6N38 - chains A and D of the 11 polymer chains in the assembly; structure by electron microscopy, 3.70 A resolution.

== Chain A (and D) ==
Name: Putative type VI secretion protein
From: Escherichia coli O44:H18 (strain 042 / EAEC)
Notes: fragment: neck and shoulder domains; chain D of this document is another copy of the same molecule, construct and numbering; everything in this record applies to it too
Reference sequence: D3GU39 (D3GU39_ECO44); residue numbers follow UniProt; this construct covers 1-316
Amino-acid sequence (322 residues; row label = number of the first residue in the row):
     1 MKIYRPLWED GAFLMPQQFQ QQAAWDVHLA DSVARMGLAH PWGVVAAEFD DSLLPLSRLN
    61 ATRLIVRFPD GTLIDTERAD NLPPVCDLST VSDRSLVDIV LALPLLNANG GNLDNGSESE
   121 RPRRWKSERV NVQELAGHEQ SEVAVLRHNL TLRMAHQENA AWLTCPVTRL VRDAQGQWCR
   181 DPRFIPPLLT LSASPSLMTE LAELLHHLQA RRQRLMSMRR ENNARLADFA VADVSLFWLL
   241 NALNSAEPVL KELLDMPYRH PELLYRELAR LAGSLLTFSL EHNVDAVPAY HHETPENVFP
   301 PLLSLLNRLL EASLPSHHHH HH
Not modelled in the structure: 1, 220-231, 313-322
Sequence notes: expression tag (317-322)

== How chain A and chain D interact ==
Pairs across the interface (16; chain A residue first):
  L53(A) - L163(D)  hydrophobic
  R58(A) - N159(D)  hydrogen bond (side chain-backbone)
  R58(A) - A160(D)  hydrogen bond (side chain-backbone)
  R58(A) - W162(D)  hydrogen bond (side chain-backbone)
  N60(A) - L105(D)
  N60(A) - L106(D)
  N60(A) - R121(D)  hydrogen bond
  T62(A) - A108(D)
  T76(A) - N109(D)  hydrogen bond (backbone-side chain)
  D80(A) - N109(D)
  L82(A) - N109(D)
  P83(A) - R121(D)  hydrogen bond (backbone-side chain)
  V85(A) - L105(D)  hydrophobic
  V85(A) - R121(D)
  V85(A) - A160(D)
  D87(A) - A160(D)
Interface residues without a listed pair, chain A (13 interface residues in all): L56, P84, E128
Interface residues without a listed pair, chain D (13 interface residues in all): P69, R123, A161, T164

== Overview ==
The chain A/chain D interface involves 13 residues from each chain; the contacts include 6 hydrogen bonds.
Among the polar pairs are R58(A)-N159(D), R58(A)-A160(D) and R58(A)-W162(D).
Both chains are Putative type VI secretion protein (Escherichia coli O44:H18 (strain 042 / EAEC)). Entry 6N38
(Structure of the type VI secretion system TssK-TssF-TssG baseplate subcomplex revealed by cryo-electron
microscopy - full ...) was determined by electron microscopy.
